Entry 8CQE (X-ray diffraction, 2.85 A resolution); this record covers chains B and C of the 3 polymer chains in the assembly.

== Chain B ==
Protein: Elongin-C
Source organism: Homo sapiens
UniProt: Q15369 (ELOC_HUMAN); residue numbers follow UniProt; this construct covers 17-112
Chain sequence (97 residues; numbered 16 to 112; the number before each row is that of its first residue):
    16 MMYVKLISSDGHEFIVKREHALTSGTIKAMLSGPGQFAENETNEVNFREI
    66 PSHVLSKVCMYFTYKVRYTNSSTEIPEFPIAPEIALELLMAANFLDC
Disordered / not traced: 48-55
Differences from the reference sequence: initiating methionine (16)

== Chain C ==
Protein: von Hippel-Lindau disease tumor suppressor
Source organism: Homo sapiens
UniProt: P40337 (VHL_HUMAN); numbering as in UniProt (aligned over 54-213)
Chain sequence (162 residues; each row starts with the number of its first residue):
    52 GSMEAGRPRPVLRSVNSREPSQVIFCNRSPRVVLPVWLNFDGEPQPYPTL
   102 PPGTGRRIHSYRGHLWLFRDAGTHDGLLVNQTELFVPSLNVDGQPIFANI
   152 TLPVYTLKERCLQVVRSLVKPENYRRLDIVRSLYEDLEDHPNVQKDLERL
   202 TQERIAHQRMGD
Disordered / not traced: 52-61, 203-213
Differences from the reference sequence: expression tag (52-53)
Modified / non-standard residues: C77 (S-(dimethylarsenic)cysteine; CAS)
Ligand contacts: VFO ((2S,4R)-1-[(2S)-2-[(1-fluoranylcyclopropyl)carbonylamino]-3,3-dimethyl-butanoyl]-N-[(1S)-7-fluoranyl-6-(4-methyl-1,3-thiazol-5-yl)-1,2,3,4-tetrahydronaphthalen-1-yl]-4-oxidanyl-pyrrolidine-2-carboxamide): N67, R69, F76, P86, W88, F91, Y98, P99, T100, L101, R107, I109, H110, S111, Y112, H115, W117
Swiss-Prot annotation at these positions:
  - region: T157 to V166 (Interaction with Elongin BC complex)
  - natural variant: L63 (L63P: In PCC), R64 (R64P: In PCC), S65 (S65A: In PCC; S65L: In VHLD; S65W: In VHLD), V66 to Q73 (deletion: In VHLD), S68 (S68W: In PCC and VHLD), E70 (E70K: In VHLD), V74 (V74G: In VHLD), I75 (deletion: In VHLD), F76 (F76I: In VHLD; F76L: In VHLD; F76S: In VHLD; deletion: In VHLD), N78 (N78H: In VHLD; N78S: In VHLD; N78T: In VHLD), R79 (R79P: In VHLD), S80 (S80I: In VHLD; S80N: In PCC and VHLD; S80R: In VHLD), 64 further natural variant entries in UniProt
  - mutagenesis: Y98 (Y98N: No interaction with HIF1A. No HIF1A degradation)

== Chain B / chain C interface ==
Contacting residue pairs (35; chain B residue first):
  Y76(B) - Y156(C)  hydrogen bond (side chain-backbone)
  Y76(B) - T157(C)
  Y76(B) - L158(C)
  K80(B) - V155(C)
  Y83(B) - V155(C)
  T84(B) - V155(C)
  E89(B) - R79(C)
  I90(B) - L153(C)
  I90(B) - V155(C)  hydrophobic
  E92(B) - R82(C)  salt bridge
  E92(B) - L153(C)
  E92(B) - R161(C)  salt bridge
  F93(B) - L158(C)  hydrophobic
  F93(B) - R161(C)  hydrogen bond (backbone-side chain)
  I95(B) - R161(C)
  I95(B) - C162(C)  hydrophobic
  I95(B) - V165(C)  hydrophobic
  P97(B) - L169(C)  hydrophobic
  A100(B) - V165(C)  hydrophobic
  A100(B) - V166(C)
  L101(B) - L178(C)  hydrophobic
  L103(B) - L158(C)  hydrophobic
  L103(B) - C162(C)  hydrophobic
  L104(B) - K159(C)
  L104(B) - C162(C)  hydrophobic
  L104(B) - L163(C)  hydrophobic
  L104(B) - L184(C)  hydrophobic
  M105(B) - I180(C)  hydrophobic
  A107(B) - K159(C)
  N108(B) - K159(C)  hydrogen bond
  N108(B) - V181(C)
  N108(B) - L184(C)
  C112(B) - T157(C)
  C112(B) - L158(C)  hydrogen bond (backbone-backbone)
  C112(B) - K159(C)  hydrogen bond (backbone-backbone)
Interface residues without a listed pair, chain B (22 interface residues in all): V73, S87, P91, F109
Interface residues without a listed pair, chain C (22 interface residues in all): S80, P81, T152, D179

== Overview ==
The chain B/chain C interface involves 22 residues from each chain, with 5 hydrogen bonds and 2 salt bridges.
Polar contacts include E92(B)-R82(C), E92(B)-R161(C) and Y76(B)-Y156(C). Ligands of chain C: compound VFO.
UniProt lists one mutagenesis site on chain C.
Here chain B is Elongin-C and chain C is von Hippel-Lindau disease tumor suppressor, both from Homo sapiens.
Entry 8CQE (pVHL:EloB:EloC in complex with
(2S,4R)-1-((S)-2-(1-Fluorocyclopropane-1-carboxamido)-3,3-dimethylbutanoyl)-4-hydroxy-N-((S)-1-(2-methyl-4-(4-methylthiazol-5-yl)phenyl)ethyl)pyrrolidine-2-carboxamide
(Compound 37)) was determined by X-ray diffraction, deposited together with 8CQK and 8CQL.
